PDB entry 4A0V | electron microscopy, 10.70 A resolution (very low resolution: no residue pairs are listed; an interface is given only as per-side residue counts) | chains A and F of the 16 polymer chains in the assembly

[Chain A (and F)]
Name: T-complex protein 1 subunit beta
From: Bos taurus
Notes: chain F of this document is another copy of the same molecule, construct and numbering; everything in this record applies to it too
Reference sequence: Q3ZBH0 (TCPB_BOVIN); residues 1-513 here correspond to UniProt positions 14-526 (UniProt number = residue number + 13)
Chain sequence (513 residues; row label = number of the first residue in the row):
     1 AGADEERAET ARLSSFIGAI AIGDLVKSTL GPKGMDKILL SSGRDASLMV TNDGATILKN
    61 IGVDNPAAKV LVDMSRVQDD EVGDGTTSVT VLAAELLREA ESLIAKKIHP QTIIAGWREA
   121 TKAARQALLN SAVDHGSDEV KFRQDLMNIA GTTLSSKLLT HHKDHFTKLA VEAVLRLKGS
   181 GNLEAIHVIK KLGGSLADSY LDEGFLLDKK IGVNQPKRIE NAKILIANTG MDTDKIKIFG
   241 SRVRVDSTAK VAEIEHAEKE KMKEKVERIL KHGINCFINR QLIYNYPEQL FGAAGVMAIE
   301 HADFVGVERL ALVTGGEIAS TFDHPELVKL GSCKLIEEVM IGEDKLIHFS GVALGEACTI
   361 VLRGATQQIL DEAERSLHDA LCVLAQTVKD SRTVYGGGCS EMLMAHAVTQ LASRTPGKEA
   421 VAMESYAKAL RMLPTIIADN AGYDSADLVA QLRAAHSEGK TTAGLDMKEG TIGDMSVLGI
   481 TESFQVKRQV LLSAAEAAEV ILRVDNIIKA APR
Unresolved in the structure: 233-253 (chain F: 233-256)
Curated features (UniProtKB/Swiss-Prot):
  - binding site (ADP): G31, G85, T86, T87, S88, S155, S156, G397, E482, K487
  - binding site (ATP): G31, G85, T86, T87, E482, K487
  - binding site (Mg(2+)): D84
  - modified residue: S47 (Phosphoserine), K141 (N6-acetyllysine), K168 (N6-acetyllysine), S247 (Phosphoserine), T248 (Phosphothreonine)
  - cross-link: K235 (Glycyl lysine isopeptide (Lys-Gly) (interchain with G-Cter in SUMO2))

[Chain A / chain F interface]
At this resolution (11 A) residue pairs are not listed: 19 residues of chain A and 24 of chain F lie at the interface.

[Summary]
19 residues of chain A face 24 of chain F across their interface. Curated annotation (UniProt) lists 10
ADP-binding residues, 6 ATP-binding residues and Mg2+-binding residue D84(A) on chain A.
Chain A and chain F are both T-complex protein 1 subunit beta (Bos taurus); the structure, model refined
against the Symmetry-free cryo-EM map of TRiC-AMP-PNP, was determined by electron microscopy together with
4A0O, 4A0W and 4A13 from the same study.
